Entry 6LA8 (X-ray diffraction, 3.40 A resolution); this record covers chains I and K of the 19 polymer chains in the assembly.

== Chain I ==
Molecule: 349-nt DNA strand
From: other sequences
Sequence (349 nucleotides; row label = number of the first residue in the row):
     1 CGCTGGAAAAAAAAAACGCATCCCGGTGCCGAGGCCGCTCAATTGGTCGT
    51 AGACAGCTCTAGCACCGCTTAAACGCACGTACGCGCTGTCTACCGCGTTT
   101 TAACCGCCACTAGAAGCGCTTACTAGTCTCCAGGCACGTGTGAGACCGGC
   151 ACATGAAAAAAAAAAGCATGCTCGAGTATGAAAAAAAAAACGCATCCCGG
   201 TGCCGAGGCCGCTCAATTGGTCGTAGACAGCTCTAGCACCGCTTAAACGC
   251 ACGTACGCGCTGTCTACCGCGTTTTAACCGCCACTAGAAGCGCTTACTAG
   301 TCTCCAGGCACGTGTGAGACCGGCACATGAAAAAAAAAACCAGCGGTAC
Metal / ion sites: Ca2+ site 1 near DG2 (its only coordinating residue here); K+ site 1 near DT60 (its only coordinating residue here); Ca2+ site 2 near DG208 (its only coordinating residue here); K+ site 2 near DT234 (its only coordinating residue here); Ca2+ site 3 near DG308 (its only coordinating residue here); Ca2+ site 4: DA336 (shared with 1 residue of chain J)

== Chain K ==
Molecule: Histone H3.1
From: Homo sapiens
Reference sequence: P68431 (H31_HUMAN); residues 0-135 here correspond to UniProt positions 1-136 (UniProt number = residue number + 1)
Chain sequence (136 residues; each row starts with the number of its first residue; numbering starts at 0):
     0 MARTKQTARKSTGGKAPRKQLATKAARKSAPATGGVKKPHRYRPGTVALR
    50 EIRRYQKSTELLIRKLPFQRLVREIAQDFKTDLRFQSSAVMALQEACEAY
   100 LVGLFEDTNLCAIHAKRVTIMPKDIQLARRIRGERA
Unresolved in the structure: 0-36
Curated features (UniProtKB/Swiss-Prot):
  - modified residue: Arg2 (Asymmetric dimethylarginine), Thr3 (Phosphothreonine), Lys4 (Allysine), Gln5 (5-glutamyl dopamine), Thr6 (Phosphothreonine), Arg8 (Citrulline), Lys9 (N6,N6,N6-trimethyllysine), Ser10 (ADP-ribosylserine), Thr11 (Phosphothreonine), Lys14 (N6-(2-hydroxyisobutyryl)lysine), Arg17 (Asymmetric dimethylarginine), Lys18 (N6-(2-hydroxyisobutyryl)lysine), Lys23 (N6-(2-hydroxyisobutyryl)lysine), Arg26 (Citrulline), Lys27 (N6,N6,N6-trimethyllysine), Ser28 (ADP-ribosylserine), Lys36 (N6,N6,N6-trimethyllysine), Lys37 (N6-methyllysine), Tyr41 (Phosphotyrosine), Lys56 (N6,N6,N6-trimethyllysine) and 8 more in UniProt
  - lipidation: Lys18 (N6-decanoyllysine)

== Chain I / chain K interface ==
Pairs across the interface (26):
  DG236(I) - Arg83(K)  phosphate contact
  DG236(I) - Phe84(K)  sugar contact
  DG236(I) - Gln85(K)  phosphate contact
  DG236(I) - Ser86(K)  hydrogen bond to the phosphate
  DC237(I) - Arg72(K)  salt bridge to the phosphate
  DC237(I) - Arg83(K)  phosphate contact
  DC237(I) - Phe84(K)  hydrogen bond to the phosphate
  DA246(I) - Arg63(K)  phosphate contact
  DA247(I) - Arg63(K)  salt bridge to the phosphate
  DC252(I) - Arg40(K)  base contact
  DT254(I) - Pro43(K)  phosphate contact
  DA255(I) - Arg42(K)  salt bridge to the phosphate
  DA255(I) - Pro43(K)  sugar contact
  DC256(I) - Thr118(K)  hydrogen bond to the phosphate
  DG257(I) - Arg116(K)  phosphate contact
  DG257(I) - Val117(K)  hydrogen bond to the phosphate
  DG257(I) - Thr118(K)  hydrogen bond to the phosphate
  DG257(I) - Met120(K)  phosphate contact
  DC258(I) - Arg116(K)  phosphate contact
  DG329(I) - Tyr41(K)  phosphate contact
  DG329(I) - Thr45(K)  phosphate contact
  DA330(I) - His39(K)  sugar contact
  DA330(I) - Arg40(K)  phosphate contact
  DA330(I) - Tyr41(K)  phosphate contact
  DA330(I) - Arg42(K)  salt bridge to the phosphate
  DA330(I) - Thr45(K)  hydrogen bond to the phosphate
Also at the interface, not in a pair above, chain I (14 interface residues in all): DG253, DA331
Also at the interface, not in a pair above, chain K (18 interface residues in all): Leu82, Lys115

== In short ==
The interface between chain I and chain K involves 14 residues on one side and 18 on the other, with 6
hydrogen bonds and 4 salt bridges. Among the polar pairs are DG236(I)-Ser86(K), DC237(I)-Phe84(K) and
DC256(I)-Thr118(K).
Chain I is a 349-nt DNA strand (other sequences) and chain K is Histone H3.1 (Homo sapiens); the structure,
349 bp di-nucleosome harboring cohesive DNA termini assembled with linker histone H1.0, was determined by
X-ray diffraction, deposited together with 6LA9, 6M3V and 6M44.
